Entry 3H1L (X-ray diffraction, 3.21 A resolution); this record covers chains P and T of the 20 polymer chains in the assembly.

Chain P:
Protein: Cytochrome b
From: Gallus gallus
Notes: EC 1.10.2.2
Reference sequence: P18946 (CYB_CHICK); residue numbers follow UniProt; this construct covers 1-380
Chain sequence (380 residues; each row starts with the number of its first residue):
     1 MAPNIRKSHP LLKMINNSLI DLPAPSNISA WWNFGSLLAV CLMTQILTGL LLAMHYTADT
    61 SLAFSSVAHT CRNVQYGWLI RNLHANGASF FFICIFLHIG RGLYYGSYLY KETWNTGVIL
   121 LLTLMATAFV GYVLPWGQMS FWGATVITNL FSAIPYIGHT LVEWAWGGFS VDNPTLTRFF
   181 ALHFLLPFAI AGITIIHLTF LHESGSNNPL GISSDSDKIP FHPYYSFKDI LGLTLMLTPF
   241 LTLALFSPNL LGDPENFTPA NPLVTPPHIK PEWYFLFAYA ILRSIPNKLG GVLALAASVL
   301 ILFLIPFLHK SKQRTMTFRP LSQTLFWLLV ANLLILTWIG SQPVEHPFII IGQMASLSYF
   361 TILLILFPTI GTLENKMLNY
Not modelled in the structure: 1
Metal / ion sites: heme Fe site 1: His84, His183; heme Fe site 2: His98, His197
Residues lining bound ligands:
  - ascochlorin (3H1; 3-chloro-4,6-dihydroxy-2-methyl-5-{(2E,4E)-3-methyl-5-[(1R,2R,6R)-1,2,6-trimethyl-3-oxocyclohexyl]penta-2,4-dien-1-yl}benzaldehyde), molecule 1: Leu19, Leu22, Ile28, Ser36, Ala39, Val40, Leu198, Leu201, His202, Ser206, Phe221, Tyr225, Asp229, Ile230
  - ascochlorin (3H1), molecule 2: Leu122, Met125, Ala126, Phe129, Tyr132, Trp142, Gly143, Val146, Ile147, Leu150, Ile269, Pro271, Glu272, Phe275, Ala278, Tyr279, Leu282, Leu295
  - heme (HEM), molecule 1: Trp32, Phe34, Gly35, Ser36, Leu38, Ala39, Ile95, His98, Ile99, Arg101, Ser107, Tyr108, Tyr110, Thr113, Trp114, Gly117, Val118, Leu120, Leu121, Ile190, Thr194, His197, Leu198, Leu201, Ser206, Asn207, Leu302
  - heme (HEM), molecule 2: Leu42, Gln45, Ile46, Gly49, Leu50, Leu52, Ala53, Tyr56, Val67, Arg81, His84, Ala85, Ala88, Leu124, Thr127, Ala128, Gly131, Tyr132, Leu134, Pro135, Phe180, His183, Phe184, Pro187, Ile190, Tyr274
UniProt features mapped onto this chain:
  - binding site (heme b): His84, His98, His183, His197
  - binding site (a ubiquinone): His202
What the authors report for this chain:
  - binding site for ascochlorin: His202, Ser206, Phe221, Asp229, Glu272

Chain T:
Protein: Mitochondrial ubiquinol-cytochrome C reductase ubiquinone-binding protein qp-C
From: Gallus gallus
Notes: EC 1.10.2.2
Chain sequence (81 residues; numbered 1 to 81; the number before each row is that of its first residue):
     1 GIHFGNLARV RHIITYSLSP FEQRAIPNIF SDALPNVWRR FSSQVFKVAP PFLGAYLLYS
    61 WGTQEFERLK RKNPADYEND Q
Not modelled in the structure: 80-81

How chain P and chain T interact:
Pairs across the interface (32; chain P residue first):
  Asn17(P) with Gly1(T), hydrogen bond (side chain-backbone); Ile2(T)
  Pro23(P) with His3(T)
  Asp215(P) with Leu7(T); Ala8(T)
  Lys218(P) with Phe4(T); Leu7(T)
  Pro320(P) with Lys47(T)
  Gln323(P) with Gln44(T); Lys47(T)
  Trp327(P) with Lys47(T); Val48(T); Pro51(T)
  Leu328(P) with Pro51(T), hydrophobic
  Val330(P) with Phe52(T), hydrophobic
  Ala331(P) with Pro51(T); Phe52(T), hydrophobic
  Ile335(P) with Ala55(T), hydrophobic; Leu58(T), hydrophobic
  Trp338(P) with Leu58(T); Tyr59(T); Thr63(T)
  Glu345(P) with Phe66(T)
  His346(P) with Phe66(T); Leu69(T)
  Pro347(P) with Trp61(T), hydrophobic; Gly62(T); Phe66(T)
  Phe348(P) with Gly62(T); Phe66(T), hydrophobic
  Ile351(P) with Leu58(T), hydrophobic; Trp61(T), hydrophobic
Other interface residues (no listed pair), chain P (25 interface residues in all): Asp21, His202, Ser216, Ile219, Pro220, Thr324, Leu334, Pro343
Other interface residues (no listed pair), chain T (21 interface residues in all): Val10, Glu65

Summary:
Chain P and chain T form an interface of 25 and 21 residues respectively; the contacts include 1 hydrogen
bond. The hydrogen-bonded pair is Asn17(P)-Gly1(T). Chain P binds heme and ascochlorin. From the paper: a
binding site for ascochlorin at His202(P), Ser206(P) and Phe221(P) among others.
Chain P is Cytochrome b and chain T is Mitochondrial ubiquinol-cytochrome C reductase ubiquinone-binding
protein qp-C, both from Gallus gallus; the structure, Chicken cytochrome BC1 complex with ascochlorin bound at
QO and QI sites, was determined by X-ray diffraction.
